PDB entry 4ZCJ | X-ray diffraction, 3.00 A resolution | chains A and D of the 6 polymer chains in the assembly

Chain A:
Molecule: Hemagglutinin
Source organism: Influenza A virus (strain A/Hong Kong/1/1968 H3N2)
Notes: fragment: HA1 chain
UniProtKB: Q91MA7 (HEMA_I68A4); residues 11-329 here correspond to UniProt positions 27-345 (UniProt number = residue number + 16)
Sequence (323 residues; numbered 7 to 329; the number before each row is that of its first residue):
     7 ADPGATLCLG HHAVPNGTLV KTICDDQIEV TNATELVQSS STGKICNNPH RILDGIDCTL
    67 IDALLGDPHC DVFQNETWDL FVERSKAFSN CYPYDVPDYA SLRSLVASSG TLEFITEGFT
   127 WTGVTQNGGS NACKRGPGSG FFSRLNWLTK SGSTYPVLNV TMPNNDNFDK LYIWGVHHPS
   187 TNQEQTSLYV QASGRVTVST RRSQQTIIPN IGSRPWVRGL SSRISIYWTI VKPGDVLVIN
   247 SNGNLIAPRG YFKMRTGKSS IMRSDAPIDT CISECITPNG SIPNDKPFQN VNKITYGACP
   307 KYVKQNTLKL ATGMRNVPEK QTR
Not modelled in the structure: 7-8, 325-329
Disulfides: Cys-52/Cys-277, Cys-64/Cys-76, Cys-97/Cys-139, Cys-281/Cys-305
Covalent attachments: N-acetylglucosamine (NAG) linked to Asn-38, Asn-285; glycan linked to Asn-165
Construct notes: expression tag (7-10); engineered mutation Cys-30 (Thr46 in Q91MA7)
UniProt features mapped onto this chain:
  - site: Arg-329 (Cleavage)
  - glycosylation (N-linked (GlcNAc...) asparagine): Asn-22, Asn-38, Asn-81, Asn-165, Asn-285

Chain D:
Molecule: Hemagglutinin
Source organism: Influenza A virus (strain A/Hong Kong/1/1968 H3N2)
Notes: fragment: HA2 chain
UniProtKB: Q91MA7 (HEMA_I68A4); residues 1-176 here correspond to UniProt positions 346-521 (UniProt number = residue number + 345)
Sequence (176 residues; each row starts with the number of its first residue):
     1 GLFGAIAGFI ENGWEGMIDG WYGFRHQNSE GTGQAADLKS TQAAIDCING KLNRVIEKTN
    61 EKFHQIEKEF SEVEGRIQDL EKYVEDTKID LWSYNAELLV ALENQHTIDL TDSEMNKLFE
   121 KTGRQLRENA EDMGNGCFKI YHKCDNACIE SIRNGTYDHD VYRDEALNNR FQIKGV
Not modelled in the structure: 172-176
Disulfides: Cys-144/Cys-148
Construct notes: engineered mutation Cys-47 (Gln392 in Q91MA7); conflict Gly-123 (Arg468 in Q91MA7)
UniProt features mapped onto this chain:
  - glycosylation: Asn-154 (N-linked (GlcNAc...) asparagine)

Chain A / chain D interface:
Pairs across the interface (5; chain A residue first):
  Ser-107(A) / Arg-76(D)  hydrogen bond (side chain-backbone)
  Ser-110(A) / Asp-79(D)  hydrogen bond
  Arg-208(A) / Glu-72(D)  salt bridge
  Lys-238(A) / Ser-71(D)  hydrogen bond (side chain-backbone)
  Lys-238(A) / Glu-72(D)  salt bridge
Other interface residues (no listed pair), chain A (8 interface residues in all): Ala-106, Leu-111, Ile-236, Met-260
Other interface residues (no listed pair), chain D (7 interface residues in all): Val-73, Glu-74, Gly-75

Summary:
8 residues of chain A and 7 residues of chain D are in contact; the contacts include 3 hydrogen bonds and 2
salt bridges. Polar pairs include Arg-208(A)/Glu-72(D), Lys-238(A)/Glu-72(D) and Ser-107(A)/Arg-76(D).
Covalently linked N-acetylglucosamine: at Asn-38(A) and Asn-285(A).
Here chain A is Hemagglutinin and chain D is Hemagglutinin, both from Influenza A virus (strain A/Hong
Kong/1/1968 H3N2). Entry 4ZCJ (Crystal structure of the A/Hong Kong/1/1968 (H3N2) influenza virus
hemagglutinin HA1 Cys30, HA2 Cys47 mutant) was determined by X-ray diffraction.
